PDB entry 3DEO | X-ray diffraction, 1.50 A resolution | chain A

# Chain A
Protein: Signal recognition particle 43 kDa protein
From: Arabidopsis thaliana
UniProtKB: O22265 (SR43C_ARATH); residues 85-267 here = UniProt positions 85-267
Chain sequence (183 residues; each row starts with the number of its first residue):
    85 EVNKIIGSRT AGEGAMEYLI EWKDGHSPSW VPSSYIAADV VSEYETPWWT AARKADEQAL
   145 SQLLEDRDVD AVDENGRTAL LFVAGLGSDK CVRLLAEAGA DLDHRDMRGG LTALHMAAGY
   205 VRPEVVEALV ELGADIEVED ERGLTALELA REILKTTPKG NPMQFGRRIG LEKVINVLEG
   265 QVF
Bound ions: Mg2+ near Glu232 (its only coordinating residue here)

# In short
Chain A is Signal recognition particle 43 kDa protein (Arabidopsis thaliana); the structure, Structural basis
for specific substrate recognition by the chloroplast signal recognition particle protein cpSRP43, was
determined by X-ray diffraction, deposited together with 3DEP.
